PDB entry 2ACJ | X-ray diffraction, 2.60 A resolution | chains E and A of the 6 polymer chains in the assembly

[Chain E]
Molecule: 17-nt DNA strand
Sequence (17 nucleotides; row label = number of the first residue in the row):
     1 GTCGCGCGCC ATAAACC

[Chain A]
Protein: Double-stranded RNA-specific adenosine deaminase
Organism: Homo sapiens
Notes: EC 3.5.4.-; fragment: Zalpha domain, ADAR1
UniProt: P55265 (DSRAD_HUMAN); residues 140-202 here = UniProt positions 140-202
Sequence (66 residues; each row starts with the number of its first residue; note: 140 numbers in that range are skipped by the numbering (no residue carries them; nothing is unmodelled there); numbers below 1 keep their minus sign (Ser-3 is residue -3)):
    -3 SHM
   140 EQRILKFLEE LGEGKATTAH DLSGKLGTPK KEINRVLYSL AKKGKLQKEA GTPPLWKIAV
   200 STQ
Disordered / not traced: -3, 147-155, 200-202
Construct notes: cloning artifact (-3 to -1)
UniProt features mapped onto this chain:
  - natural variant: Pro193 (P193A: In AGS6)

[How chain E and chain A interact]
Residue-residue contacts - 14 pairs, chain E then chain A:
  DT2(E) - Lys169(A)  phosphate contact
  DT2(E) - Pro192(A)  phosphate contact
  DT2(E) - Pro193(A)  phosphate contact
  DC3(E) - Asn173(A)  sugar contact
  DC3(E) - Tyr177(A)  hydrogen bond to the phosphate
  DC3(E) - Pro193(A)  phosphate contact
  DG4(E) - Lys169(A)  salt bridge to the phosphate
  DG4(E) - Lys170(A)  phosphate contact
  DG4(E) - Asn173(A)  hydrogen bond to the phosphate
  DG4(E) - Arg174(A)  phosphate contact
  DG4(E) - Tyr177(A)  base contact
  DC5(E) - Lys170(A)  salt bridge to the phosphate
  DC5(E) - Arg174(A)  salt bridge to the phosphate
  DG6(E) - Lys170(A)  salt bridge to the phosphate
Other interface residues (no listed pair), chain A (8 interface residues in all): Trp195

[In short]
Chain E and chain A form an interface of 5 and 8 residues respectively, with 2 hydrogen bonds and 4 salt
bridges. Polar contacts include DC3(E)-Tyr177(A), DG4(E)-Asn173(A) and DG4(E)-Lys169(A).
Chain E is a 17-nt DNA strand and chain A is Double-stranded RNA-specific adenosine deaminase (Homo sapiens);
the structure, Crystal structure of the B/Z junction containing DNA bound to Z-DNA binding proteins, was
determined by X-ray diffraction.
